PDB entry 1TWC | X-ray diffraction, 3.00 A resolution | chains B and L of the 10 polymer chains in the assembly

[Chain B]
Name: DNA-directed RNA polymerase II 140 kDa polypeptide
Organism: Saccharomyces cerevisiae
Notes: EC 2.7.7.6
Reference sequence: P08518 (RPB2_YEAST); residues 1-1224 here = UniProt positions 1-1224
Chain sequence (1224 residues; each row starts with the number of its first residue):
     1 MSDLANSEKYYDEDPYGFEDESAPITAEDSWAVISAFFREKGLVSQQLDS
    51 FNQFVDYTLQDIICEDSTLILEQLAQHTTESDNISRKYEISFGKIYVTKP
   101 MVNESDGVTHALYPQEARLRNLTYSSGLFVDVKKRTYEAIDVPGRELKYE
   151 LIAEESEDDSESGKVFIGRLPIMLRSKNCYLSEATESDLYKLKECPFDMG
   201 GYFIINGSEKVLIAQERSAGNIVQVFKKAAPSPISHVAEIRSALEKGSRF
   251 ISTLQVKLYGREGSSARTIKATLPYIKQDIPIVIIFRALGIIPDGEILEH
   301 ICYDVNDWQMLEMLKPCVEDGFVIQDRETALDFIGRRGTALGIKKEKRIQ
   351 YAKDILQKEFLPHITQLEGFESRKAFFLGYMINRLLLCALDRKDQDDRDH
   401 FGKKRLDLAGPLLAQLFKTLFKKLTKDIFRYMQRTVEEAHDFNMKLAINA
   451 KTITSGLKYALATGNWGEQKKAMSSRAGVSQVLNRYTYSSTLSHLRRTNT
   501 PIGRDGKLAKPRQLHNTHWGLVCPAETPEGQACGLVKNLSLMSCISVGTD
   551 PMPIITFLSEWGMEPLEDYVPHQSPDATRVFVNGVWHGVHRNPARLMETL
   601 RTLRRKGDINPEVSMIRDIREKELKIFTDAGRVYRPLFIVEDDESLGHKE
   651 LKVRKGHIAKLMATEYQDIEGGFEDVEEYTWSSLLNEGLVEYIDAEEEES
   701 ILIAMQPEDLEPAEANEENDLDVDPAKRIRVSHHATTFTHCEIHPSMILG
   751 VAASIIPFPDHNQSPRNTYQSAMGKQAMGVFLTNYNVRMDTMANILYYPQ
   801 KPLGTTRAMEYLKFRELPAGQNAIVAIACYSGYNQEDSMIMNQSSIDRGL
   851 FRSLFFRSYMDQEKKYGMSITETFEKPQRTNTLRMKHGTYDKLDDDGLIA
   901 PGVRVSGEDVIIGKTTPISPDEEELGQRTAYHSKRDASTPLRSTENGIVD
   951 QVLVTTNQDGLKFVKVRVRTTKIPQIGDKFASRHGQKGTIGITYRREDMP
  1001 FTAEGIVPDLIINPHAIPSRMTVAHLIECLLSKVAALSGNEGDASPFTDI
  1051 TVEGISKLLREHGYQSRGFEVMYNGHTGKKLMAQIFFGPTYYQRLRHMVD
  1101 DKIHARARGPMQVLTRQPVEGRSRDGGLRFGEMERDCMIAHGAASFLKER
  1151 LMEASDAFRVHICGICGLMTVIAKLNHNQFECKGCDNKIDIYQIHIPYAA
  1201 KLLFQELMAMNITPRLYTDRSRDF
Disordered / not traced: 1-17, 71-88, 139-163, 438-445, 468-476, 503-508, 669-677, 713-721, 917-932, 1111-1126
Metal / ion sites: Mn2+: Asp837 (together with GTP) (shared with 2 residues of chain A); Zn2+: Cys1163, Cys1166, Cys1182, Cys1185
Small-molecule neighbours: GTP (guanosine-5'-triphosphate): Arg766, Tyr769, Asp837, Gln986, Lys987, Ser1019, Arg1020

[Chain L]
Name: DNA-directed RNA polymerases I, II, and III 7.7 kDa polypeptide
Organism: Saccharomyces cerevisiae
Notes: EC 2.7.7.6
Reference sequence: P40422 (RPC10_YEAST); residue numbers follow UniProt; this construct covers 1-70
Chain sequence (70 residues; each row starts with the number of its first residue):
     1 MSREGFQIPTNLDAAAAGTSQARTATLKYICAECSSKLSLSRTDAVRCKD
    51 CGHRILLKARTKRLVQFEAR
Disordered / not traced: 1-24
Metal / ion sites: Zn2+: Cys31, Cys34, Cys48, Cys51
UniProt features mapped onto this chain:
  - zinc finger: Cys31 to Cys51 (C4-type)
  - binding site (Zn(2+)): Cys31, Cys34, Cys48, Cys51

[How chain B and chain L interact]
Residue-residue contacts - 38 pairs, chain B then chain L:
  Glu104(B) - Arg54(L)  salt bridge
  Asp106(B) - Arg47(L)  hydrogen bond (backbone-side chain)
  Gly107(B) - Arg47(L)
  His110(B) - His53(L)
  Glu116(B) - His53(L)  salt bridge
  Arg120(B) - Arg54(L)
  Lys193(B) - Ala32(L)  hydrogen bond (side chain-backbone)
  Arg852(B) - Arg70(L)  hydrogen bond (side chain-backbone)
  Glu875(B) - Arg42(L)  salt bridge
  Lys892(B) - Arg63(L)
  Asp894(B) - Lys58(L)  salt bridge
  Asp895(B) - Arg42(L)
  Asp896(B) - Tyr29(L)  hydrogen bond
  Asp896(B) - Lys58(L)  salt bridge
  Leu898(B) - Lys58(L)
  Ile899(B) - Lys58(L)
  Ala900(B) - Lys58(L)
  Ala900(B) - Thr61(L)
  Pro901(B) - Lys58(L)
  Pro901(B) - Ala59(L)
  Pro901(B) - Arg60(L)
  Pro901(B) - Thr61(L)  hydrogen bond (backbone-backbone)
  Gly902(B) - Val65(L)
  Val903(B) - Thr61(L)
  Arg904(B) - Gln66(L)  hydrogen bond (side chain-backbone)
  Arg904(B) - Phe67(L)
  Arg904(B) - Glu68(L)  salt bridge
  Ile948(B) - Phe67(L)  hydrophobic
  Val952(B) - Leu57(L)
  Val952(B) - Lys58(L)  hydrogen bond (backbone-backbone)
  Leu953(B) - Leu56(L)
  Val954(B) - Tyr29(L)  hydrophobic
  Val954(B) - Ile55(L)
  Val954(B) - Leu56(L)  hydrogen bond (backbone-backbone)
  Thr955(B) - Arg54(L)
  Thr955(B) - Ile55(L)
  Thr956(B) - Val46(L)
  Thr956(B) - Arg54(L)
Also at the interface, not in a pair above, chain B (34 interface residues in all): Ser105, Leu119, Asp847, Phe874, Asp891, Gln951, Arg969, Ile973

[Summary]
The interface between chain B and chain L involves 34 residues on one side and 20 on the other, with 8
hydrogen bonds and 6 salt bridges. Among the polar pairs are Glu104(B)-Arg54(L), Glu116(B)-His53(L) and
Glu875(B)-Arg42(L). Bound to chain B: GTP.
Here chain B is DNA-directed RNA polymerase II 140 kDa polypeptide and chain L is DNA-directed RNA polymerases
I, II, and III 7.7 kDa polypeptide, both from Saccharomyces cerevisiae. Entry 1TWC (RNA polymerase II
complexed with GTP) was determined by X-ray diffraction (same publication as 1R9S, 1R9T, 1TWA, 1TWF, 1TWG and
1TWH).
